Entry 7OYK (X-ray diffraction, 2.10 A resolution); this record covers chains BBB and FFF of the 4 polymer chains in the assembly.

[Chain BBB]
Protein: Central glycolytic genes regulator
From: Bacillus subtilis (strain 168)
Reference sequence: O32253 (CGGR_BACSU); residue numbers follow UniProt; this construct covers 1-91
Sequence (96 residues; each row starts with the number of its first residue; numbers below 1 keep their minus sign (Ser-4 is residue -4)):
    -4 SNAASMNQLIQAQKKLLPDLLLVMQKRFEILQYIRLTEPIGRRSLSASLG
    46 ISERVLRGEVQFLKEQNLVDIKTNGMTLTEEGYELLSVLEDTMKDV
Construct notes: expression tag (-4 to 0)
Modified / non-standard residues: Mse1, Mse19, Mse71, Mse88 (selenomethionine; parent Met)
Ion coordination: Ca2+: Thr32 (shared with 1 residue of chain AAA)
Swiss-Prot annotation at these positions:
  - DNA-binding region: Arg37 to Gln56 (H-T-H motif)

[Chain FFF]
Molecule: DNA operator - strand 2
Sequence (16 nucleotides; each row starts with the number of its first residue):
     1 CGGGACGTTTTTTGTC

[Interface between chain BBB and chain FFF]
Pairs across the interface - 21 pairs, chain BBB then chain FFF:
  Ile35(BBB) with DG2(FFF), phosphate contact
  Gly36(BBB) with DC1(FFF), phosphate contact; DG2(FFF), phosphate contact
  Arg37(BBB) with DG2(FFF), hydrogen bond to the phosphate; DG3(FFF), hydrogen bond to the base; DG4(FFF), base contact
  Arg38(BBB) with DC1(FFF), base contact; DG2(FFF), hydrogen bond to the base
  Arg49(BBB) with DA5(FFF), base contact; DC6(FFF), base contact
  Arg52(BBB) with DG3(FFF), hydrogen bond to the base; DG4(FFF), hydrogen bond to the base; DA5(FFF), base contact
  Ile66(BBB) with DG2(FFF), sugar contact; DG3(FFF), phosphate contact
  Lys67(BBB) with DG2(FFF), sugar contact
  Thr68(BBB) with DC1(FFF), sugar contact
  Asn69(BBB) with DC1(FFF), sugar contact
  Gly70(BBB) with DC1(FFF), phosphate contact; DG2(FFF), phosphate contact
  Mse71(BBB) with DG2(FFF), phosphate contact

[In short]
12 residues of chain BBB face 6 of chain FFF across their interface, with 5 hydrogen bonds. Among the polar
pairs are Arg37(BBB)-DG3(FFF), Arg38(BBB)-DG2(FFF) and Arg52(BBB)-DG3(FFF).
Chain BBB is Central glycolytic genes regulator (Bacillus subtilis (strain 168)) and chain FFF is DNA operator
- strand 2; the structure, DNA-binding domain of CggR in complex with the DNA operator, was determined by
X-ray diffraction (same publication as 7BHY).
